Entry 9M18 (X-ray diffraction, 1.96 A resolution); this record covers chains A and C.

# Chain A
Molecule: Vitamin D3 receptor
From: Rattus norvegicus
UniProt: P13053 (VDR_RAT); residue numbers follow UniProt; this construct covers 116-159, 207-423
Chain sequence (271 residues; each row starts with the number of its first residue; note: 47 numbers in that range are skipped by the numbering (no residue carries them; nothing is unmodelled there)):
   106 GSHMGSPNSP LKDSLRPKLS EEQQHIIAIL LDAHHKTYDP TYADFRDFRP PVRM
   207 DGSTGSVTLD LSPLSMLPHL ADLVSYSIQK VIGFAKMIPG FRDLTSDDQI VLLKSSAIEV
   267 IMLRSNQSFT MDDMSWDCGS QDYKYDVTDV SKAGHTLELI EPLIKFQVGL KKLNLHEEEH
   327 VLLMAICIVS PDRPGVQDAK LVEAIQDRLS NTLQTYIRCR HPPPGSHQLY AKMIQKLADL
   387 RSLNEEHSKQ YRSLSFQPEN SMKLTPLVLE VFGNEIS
Disordered / not traced: 106-122, 207-217, 421-423
Differences from the reference sequence: expression tag (106-115)
Small-molecule neighbours: A1L76 ((4S)-5-[4-[[4-(2-ethyl-2-oxidanyl-butoxy)-3-methyl-phenyl]-bis(prop-2-enyl)silyl]-2-methyl-phenoxy]-4-oxidanyl-pentanoic acid): Thr142, Tyr143, Asp144, Tyr147, Phe150, Leu223, Leu226, Ala227, Leu229, Val230, Tyr232, Ser233, Lys236, Ile264, Ile267, Met268, Arg270, Ser271, Ser274, Trp282, Cys284, Tyr291, Asp292, Asp295, Val296, Ala299, His301, Leu309, His393, Tyr397, Leu400, Leu410, Phe418
Swiss-Prot annotation at these positions:
  - region: Lys242 to Lys260 (Interaction with coactivator LXXLL motif)
  - motif: Pro412 to Asn420 (9aaTAD)
  - binding site (calcitriol): Tyr143, Ser233, Arg270, Ser274, His301, His393

# Chain C
Molecule: Mediator of RNA polymerase II transcription subunit 1
UniProt: Q15648 (MED1_HUMAN); residues 625-637 here correspond to UniProt positions 640-652 (UniProt number = residue number + 15)
Chain sequence (13 residues; each row starts with the number of its first residue):
   625 KNHPMLMNLL KDN
Disordered / not traced: 636-637
Swiss-Prot annotation at these positions:
  - motif: Leu630 to Leu634 (LXXLL motif 2)

# Chain A / chain C interface
Contacting residue pairs (19; chain A residue first):
  Ile238(A) with Leu630(C), hydrophobic; Leu633(C), hydrophobic; Leu634(C), hydrophobic
  Lys242(A) with Leu633(C), hydrogen bond (side chain-backbone); Leu634(C); Lys635(C)
  Gln255(A) with Leu634(C)
  Ile256(A) with His627(C); Met631(C), hydrophobic
  Leu259(A) with Leu634(C), hydrophobic
  Lys260(A) with His627(C), hydrogen bond; Leu630(C)
  Pro412(A) with Met629(C)
  Leu413(A) with Met629(C)
  Glu416(A) with His627(C); Pro628(C); Met629(C), hydrogen bond (side chain-backbone); Leu630(C), hydrogen bond (side chain-backbone)
  Val417(A) with Leu630(C), hydrophobic
Interface residues without a listed pair, chain A (13 interface residues in all): Gln235, Phe247, Ser252
Interface residues without a listed pair, chain C (9 interface residues in all): Asn626

# Summary
13 residues of chain A and 9 residues of chain C are in contact; the contacts include 4 hydrogen bonds. Polar
pairs include Lys242(A)-Leu633(C), Lys260(A)-His627(C) and Glu416(A)-Met629(C). Chain A binds compound A1L76.
Curated annotation (UniProt) lists 6 calcitriol-binding residues on chain A.
Chain A is Vitamin D3 receptor (Rattus norvegicus) and chain C is Mediator of RNA polymerase II transcription
subunit 1; the structure, Vitamin D receptor complex with a diallyldiphenylsilane derivative, was determined
by X-ray diffraction together with 9M10, 9M11, 9M12, 9M13, 9M14, 9M15 and 7 further entries from the same
study.
